9E6Q - chains 1 and 3 of the 40 polymer chains in the assembly; structure by electron microscopy, 1.95 A resolution.

[Chain 1]
Molecule: 23S rRNA
Source organism: Pyrobaculum calidifontis JCM 11548
Sequence (3024 nucleotides; each row starts with the number of its first residue):
     1 UAGGCAAAGCCGCCCGGUGGAUGGCUCGGCUCGGGCGXCGAAGAAGGGCG
    51 UGGCAAGCUGCGAUAAGCCCGGGGUAGCXGCAGGCAGGCUUAGAACCCGG
   101 GAUCCCCGAAUGGGGCUUCCUGCCGGGGCCGAAUAGGCCCCGGCGCCCCG
   151 UAAGGGGCGGGAACGCGGGGAAAGGAAACAUCUUAGUACCCGCAGGAAGG
   201 GAAGCCAACAGGGACCCCCUGAGUAGGGGCGACCGAAAGGGGGAUAGCCC
   251 AAACCAAAUCCUCGCGGGACAACCGUGGGGAGAUGUGGGGCUUGGGCCCG
   301 GGCAACCGCCGGCGGGCGGUAGCCGAAGUGGGCUGGAAUGCCCCGCCGUA
   351 GAGGGUGAUAGCCCCGUAGGCGAAACCGCCCGUGGCGGAGUCCCGGGGUC
   401 CCGGAGUACCUCGGCUUAGUUUUGCCGGGGGAACGCGCCGGCCACUGGCC
   451 GGCAAGGCUAAGCACGUCCCGAGUCCGAUAGCGCACUAGUACCGUGAGGG
   501 AAAGCUGAAAAGAACCCCGGAAGGGGGGUGAAAAGAGCCUGAAACCGGGC
   551 GGCUACAGUGGGGCAGGCCCGAAAGGAUGCCCCCUCCCGAAGGAAACCCC
   601 GGUGACGGGGGAGUACGAGGGAGGGGGUCCAGGGUCUGCCCUUACGUCUA
   651 GAAACACGGGCCGGGGAGUUCACGGCCGUGGCGAGCCUAAGGGGUUCAAC
   701 CCCGGAGGCGUAGGGAAACCGACAGCCCGCAGCGGGGCAACCCGCGAGGG
   751 GCGGGGUCUUAAAGGGCCCGUAGUCACGGCCGUGAGACCAGAAACCGGGC
   801 GAUCUAGCCCUGGGCAGGGUGAAGCGGGGCGAAAGCCCCGUGGAGGCCCG
   851 AAGGGGUUCUGAUGUGCAAAUCGUUCCCAUGACCUGGGGCUAGGGGCAAA
   901 AGACCAAUCAAGCCCGGUGAUAGCUGGUUCCCCCCGAAGCGGGUCUCAGC
   951 CCGGCCUCCCCGGAGGCGGCCGGCGGGGUAGAGUACUGAUCGGGGGUGCG
  1001 GGAGCCGAAAGGCUCCGGCCCCCGGUCAAACUCCGAACCUGCCAGCGCCG
  1051 UAGAAGGGGGGAGGCGGGGGCGGUGGGGUAAGCCUCCGCUCCGAGACGGG
  1101 AACAACCGAGACCGGGGUUAAGGCCCCCAAGUGCGGGCUUAGUGUCAAUC
  1151 UAAAAGGGCGUCCCCCGCCCAAGACAGCGGGGCCGUGGGCCUAACAGCAG
  1201 CCAUCGGCUAAGCAACGCGUAACAGCGGACCCGCCGAGGCGGGGGGCCCC
  1251 GAAGAUGUACAGGGACUAAGCCCGCCGCCGAGACCCCGGCCCGCGGGCCG
  1301 UUGGCCCGCGUGGGGUAGGGGGGCGCGGCCGUGGGGCAGAAGCCGGGCCG
  1351 UGAGGUCCGGUGGACCCGCGGCCGACGAAGAUCCCGGCGGUAGUAGCAGC
  1401 GAAGAGGGGUGAGAAGCCCCUCCGCCGGAAAGGACCAGGGUUUCCUGGCA
  1451 ACUUCAAUAGGCCAGGAGUUAGCCGGUCCUAAGGCGGGGCCUAAUAGGCA
  1501 CCCGCCGAAAGGGAAACGGGUUAAUAUUCCCGUGCCGCGGGGGUAGGUUC
  1551 UGCGGCAACGCAGGCCCCGUCCCCGACGCCUCGGGAUAGGGCGGGCGGGA
  1601 CUGCCGUCCCGCUUAACCGUCGAAGGCCGGGGAGUGCCGUAAUGGCGAGA
  1651 ACCGGCCGAAGGCGGGAAUAGCCGGGGGUUUCCCCGGUCCGCCCGACUCC
  1701 UGGGGCCCGUGAAAAGGGGACGGGGAACGAGCCCCCGCGCCCGUACCGAG
  1751 AACCGACGCAGGUGCUCCUGGGUGAGAAGCCCAAGGCGGCUCGGGUGACC
  1801 CCGGGCCAGGGAACUCGGCAAAUUGGCCCCGUAACUUCGGGAGAAGGGGU
  1851 GCCUGCGGUCUUGGGGUAUACCCCCGGGACCGCAGGUCGCAGUGGCAAGG
  1901 GGGACCUGACUGUUUAACAAAAACAUAGGUCCCCGCGAGCCCGUAAGGGU
  1951 GUGUACGGGGGCUGAAUCCUGGCCACUGGCGGUACGUGAXCCCCGGGUAC
  2001 AACCGGGCGAXGCGCXGCUGAAGGCCGGGGGUAACUCUGACCCUCUUAAG
  2051 GUAGCXAAXUGCCUUGCCGGGUAAGUUCCGGCGUGCAUGAAUGGAUCAAC
  2101 GAGGUCCCCACUGUCCCGGCCCGGGGCCCGGCGAACCCACCUCCAGGUGC
  2151 ACAGUCCUGGGACCCCCGACGGGGCGAGAAGUCCCUAUGGAGCUUCACAG
  2201 CAGCCUGUCGUUGCGGGGGGGCGGGGGGUGCAGAGCGUAGGUGGGAGCGA
  2251 UGAAACGGGGUCUCCGGGCCCCGUGGAUGCGACCCUGGAACACCACCCAC
  2301 UCUCCGCCCCUCCGCUUACCCGCCGCAAGGCGGGGACAGCGGCAGGCGGG
  2351 CUGUUCGGCUGGGGCGGCACACCCCUGAAAAGAUAUCGGGGGUGCCCAAA
  2401 GCUCGGCUCAGGCGGGUCAGAAAUCCGCCGUAGAGUGUAAGGGCAAAAGC
  2451 CGGGCUGACUGGGCCCUUGAACGCAAGGGGCCCAGGCGGGAAACCGGGGC
  2501 CUAGAGAACGCUCGUGCCCCCACCAGUGGGGGCCGGGCAUGACAGAAAAG
  2551 UUACCCUAGGAAUAACCGGCUCGUCGCGGGUGAGAGUCCCCAUCGACCCC
  2601 GCGGUUUGGUACCCAGACGUCGUCUCUUCCCAUCCUGGCGGUGCAGCAGC
  2651 CGCCAAGGGUGGGGCUGCCCGCCCAUUAAAGGGGAACGUGXGAUGGGUUC
  2701 AGACCGUCGCGAGACAGGUCGGUCUCUACCUGUCGGGGGCGCUGGCCGCC
  2751 UGAGGGGAAGGUGCCCUCAGUACGAGAGGAACGGGGCGCCGCGGCCUCUA
  2801 GUGUACCGGUUGUCCGGCAGGGCACUGCCGGGCAGCCACGCCGUGGGGGA
  2851 UAACCGCUGAAAGCAUCUAAGCGGGAAGCCCUCCCCGAGACGAGGCGGCC
  2901 GUUGCCCUGGGGGCAACCCCGGGGCACGAGGGCUCCXGUAGAAGACGGGG
  2951 UUGAUGGGGGGGCGGUGUAACCCCCGAGGGUUUCCCGAGGGGAGAGCCGG
  3001 CCCCUCCCAAUCGCCCGAGCGUXC
Not modelled in the structure: 996-1019, 1178-1233, 2032-2040, 2218-2310
Modified positions: 5MC (5-methylcytidine-5'-monophosphate) at position 38, B8T (4-methyl, cytidine-5'-monophosphate) at position 79, OMC (o2'-methylycytidine-5'-monophosphate) at position 492, OMC (o2'-methylycytidine-5'-monophosphate) at position 493, OMC (o2'-methylycytidine-5'-monophosphate) at position 673, OMC (o2'-methylycytidine-5'-monophosphate) at position 872, OMU (o2'-methyluridine 5'-monophosphate) at position 875, OMG (o2'-methylguanosine-5'-monophosphate) at position 902, OMU (o2'-methyluridine 5'-monophosphate) at position 908, OMC (o2'-methylycytidine-5'-monophosphate) at position 1816, PSU (pseudouridine-5'-monophosphate) at position 1911, OMG (o2'-methylguanosine-5'-monophosphate) at position 1947, OMG (o2'-methylguanosine-5'-monophosphate) at position 1949, OMG (o2'-methylguanosine-5'-monophosphate) at position 1957, OMG (o2'-methylguanosine-5'-monophosphate) at position 1971, OMC (o2'-methylycytidine-5'-monophosphate) at position 1976, PSU (pseudouridine-5'-monophosphate) at position 1987, A2M (2'-O-methyladenosine 5'-(dihydrogen phosphate)) at position 1990, A2M (2'-O-methyladenosine 5'-(dihydrogen phosphate)) at position 2011, 4AC (N(4)-acetylcytidine-5'-monophosphate) at position 2016, OMG (o2'-methylguanosine-5'-monophosphate) at position 2017, OMC (o2'-methylycytidine-5'-monophosphate) at position 2018, PSU (pseudouridine-5'-monophosphate) at position 2044, 5MC (5-methylcytidine-5'-monophosphate) at position 2056, A2M (2'-O-methyladenosine 5'-(dihydrogen phosphate)) at position 2059, OMG (o2'-methylguanosine-5'-monophosphate) at position 2066, OMG (o2'-methylguanosine-5'-monophosphate) at position 2071, OMU (o2'-methyluridine 5'-monophosphate) at position 2077, OMU (o2'-methyluridine 5'-monophosphate) at position 2088, OMG (o2'-methylguanosine-5'-monophosphate) at position 2103, OMG (o2'-methylguanosine-5'-monophosphate) at position 2104, OMC (o2'-methylycytidine-5'-monophosphate) at position 2115, OMC (o2'-methylycytidine-5'-monophosphate) at position 2116, OMC (o2'-methylycytidine-5'-monophosphate) at position 2143, OMU (o2'-methyluridine 5'-monophosphate) at position 2155, OMG (o2'-methylguanosine-5'-monophosphate) at position 2176, OMG (o2'-methylguanosine-5'-monophosphate) at position 2362, OMG (o2'-methylguanosine-5'-monophosphate) at position 2366, OMG (o2'-methylguanosine-5'-monophosphate) at position 2388, OMU (o2'-methyluridine 5'-monophosphate) at position 2408, OMG (o2'-methylguanosine-5'-monophosphate) at position 2537, OMC (o2'-methylycytidine-5'-monophosphate) at position 2538, OMC (o2'-methylycytidine-5'-monophosphate) at position 2555, PSU (pseudouridine-5'-monophosphate) at position 2571, OMU (o2'-methyluridine 5'-monophosphate) at position 2574, OMG (o2'-methylguanosine-5'-monophosphate) at position 2601, PSU (pseudouridine-5'-monophosphate) at position 2607, OMG (o2'-methylguanosine-5'-monophosphate) at position 2608, PSU (pseudouridine-5'-monophosphate) at position 2610, OMU (o2'-methyluridine 5'-monophosphate) at position 2623, OMC (o2'-methylycytidine-5'-monophosphate) at position 2624, PSU (pseudouridine-5'-monophosphate) at position 2625, OMU (o2'-methyluridine 5'-monophosphate) at position 2628, OMU (o2'-methyluridine 5'-monophosphate) at position 2666, OMG (o2'-methylguanosine-5'-monophosphate) at position 2667, A2M (2'-O-methyladenosine 5'-(dihydrogen phosphate)) at position 2691, UR3 (3-methyluridine-5'-monophoshate) at position 2698, OMC (o2'-methylycytidine-5'-monophosphate) at position 2704, OMU (o2'-methyluridine 5'-monophosphate) at position 2707, OMC (o2'-methylycytidine-5'-monophosphate) at position 2720, OMU (o2'-methyluridine 5'-monophosphate) at position 2851, OMC (o2'-methylycytidine-5'-monophosphate) at position 2884, OMC (o2'-methylycytidine-5'-monophosphate) at position 2885, B8T (4-methyl, cytidine-5'-monophosphate) at position 2937, G7M (N7-methyl-guanosine-5'-monophosphate) at position 3023
Ion coordination: Mg2+ site 1: A7, A8; Mg2+ site 2 near G24 (its only coordinating residue here); Mg2+ site 3 near U111 (its only coordinating residue here); Mg2+ site 4 near A173 (its only coordinating residue here); Mg2+ site 5: A173, U2354; Mg2+ site 6: A178, C179; Mg2+ site 7: C179, G2190; Mg2+ site 8 near G186 (its only coordinating residue here); Mg2+ site 9 near A198 (its only coordinating residue here); Mg2+ site 10 near G199 (its only coordinating residue here); Mg2+ site 11: G223, G235 (shared with 1 residue of chain AH); Mg2+ site 12 near U286 (its only coordinating residue here); 119 more Mg2+ sites not listed
Residues lining bound ligands:
  - spermine (SPM), molecule 1: G24, G336, A337, A358, C505, U506, G507, A508, A531, C539, C1337, G1363, A1364
  - spermine (SPM), molecule 2: A41, G43, U111, G112, C144, G145, C146, G155, G156, G157, C158
  - spermine (SPM), molecule 3: U121, G122, C123, C138, C139, C140, C1740, C1741
  - spermine (SPM), molecule 4: G167, G168, G169, G170, G186, C415
  - spermine (SPM), molecule 5: A177, A178, C179, C230, G231, U2188, A2508, C2509, A2546
  - spermine (SPM), molecule 6: C182, U183, U184, A185, G186, G227, G228, U416, U417, G419, U420
  - spermine (SPM), molecule 7: G200, G201, A202, A454, A455, G456, G457, C458, U459
  - spermine (SPM), molecule 8: G226, G227, G228, C230, U420, U422, A2522
  - spermine (SPM), molecule 9: G351, A352, G353, G354, G355, U356, A360, G361
  - spermine (SPM), molecule 10: G413, G414, C2201, C2343, A2344
  - spermine (SPM), molecule 11: G494, U495, G496, U803, A906, A907, C1754, G1755
  - spermine (SPM), molecule 12: C515, C516, C517, C518, G519, G523, G524, G525, G526, G527
  - spermine (SPM), molecule 13: G589, A590, A591, G592, G593, G613, U614, A615, C616, G617
  - spermine (SPM), molecule 14: U642, U643, A1096, C1097, G1098, A1102, C1103, A1104, C2156, C2157
  - spermine (SPM), molecule 15: A644, C645, A654, C655, A656, C657, G658, G659, A2177, G2178, A2179, A2180, G2616, A2617
  - spermine (SPM), molecule 16: A650, G1068, G1069, G1070, C1083, C1084, C2612
  - spermine (SPM), molecule 17: G715, A716, G766, A2508, C2509, C2534
  - spermine (SPM), molecule 18: C781, G782, C951, A1062, G1063, G1064, G1319
  - spermine (SPM), molecule 19: G791, G916, G917, U918, G919, A920
  - spermine (SPM), molecule 20: C808, C809, C810, U811, G812, G813, U885, G886, G887, G888, G889
  - spermine (SPM), molecule 21: C849, G1825, G1826, C1827, G1843, A1844, A1898, G1899
  - spermine (SPM), molecule 22: G854, G855, G856, G1750, G1761, G1762, U1763, C1765
  - spermine (SPM), molecule 23: G856, U857, U858, C859, U871, G873, U874, A1916, A1917
  - spermine (SPM), molecule 24: U857, U858, A1920, A1921, OMG_2103, OMG_2104, U2105, G2721, G2722
  - spermine (SPM), molecule 25: G866, C867, A868, U1453, U1454, C1757
  - spermine (SPM), molecule 26: C934, C935, G936, U1316, A1317, G1318, G1319, G1320, G1321
  - spermine (SPM), molecule 27: U979, A980, G981, A982, A1029, U1032, C1034, G1035, G2377, A2378, A2379
  - spermine (SPM), molecule 28: G1123, C1124, C1125, C1126, C1127, U1145, A1259, C1260, A1261, G1262, G1263, G1264, A1265
  - spermine (SPM), molecule 29: U1394, A1395, C1800, G2125, G2126, C2127, C2128, C2167, G2168, A2169, C2170, A2728
  - spermine (SPM), molecule 30: A1398, G1793, G1795, U1796, G1797, G2124, G2125, G2126
  - spermine (SPM), molecule 31: G1399, C1400, A1402, A1403, A1430, G1750, C1787, G1789, C1790
  - spermine (SPM), molecule 32: G1428, G1770, G1771, G1772, U1773, G1774
  - spermine (SPM), molecule 33: U1492, A1493, G2203, G2341, G2342
  - spermine (SPM), molecule 34: A1588, G1589, U1614, A1615, C1663, G1664, G1665, G1666
  - spermine (SPM), molecule 35: U1710, G1711, A1712, A1713
  - spermine (SPM), molecule 36: C1806, C1807, U2802, G2803, C2829, G2830, G2831, G2832
  - spermine (SPM), molecule 37: U1850, G1851, C1852, A1884, G1885, G1886, U1887, C1888, G1889, G1892
  - spermine (SPM), molecule 38: U1907, G1908, U1963, G1964, U2092, G2093, G2094, A2095, U2096, OMC_2704, C2705
  - spermine (SPM), molecule 39: A1938, G1939, C1940, G1948, OMG_1949, U1950, G1951
  - spermine (SPM), molecule 40: OMC_2115, OMC_2116, C2117, G2118
  - spermine (SPM), molecule 41: C2464, C2465, U2467, U2468, G2469, A2475, A2476, G2477, G2478, G2479, G2480
  - spermine (SPM), molecule 42: C2621, G2622, OMU_2623, A2685, G2688, U2689, G2690, A2693, U2694
  - spermine (SPM), molecule 43: G2661, G2662, A2680, G2681, G2682, G2683
  - spermine (SPM), molecule 44: G2755, G2756, G2757, A2759, C2880
  - spermine (SPM), molecule 45: G2760, G2761, U2762, G2763, C2787, G2788, C2789, G2845
  - spermine (SPM), molecule 46: A2954, U2955, G2956, G2957, G2958, G2959, G2960, C3003, C3004, U3005

[Chain 3]
Name: Putative signal-transduction protein with CBS domains
Source organism: Pyrobaculum calidifontis JCM 11548
UniProt: A3MX58 (A3MX58_PYRCJ); numbering as in UniProt (aligned over 1-655)
Chain sequence (655 residues; numbered 1 to 655; the number before each row is that of its first residue):
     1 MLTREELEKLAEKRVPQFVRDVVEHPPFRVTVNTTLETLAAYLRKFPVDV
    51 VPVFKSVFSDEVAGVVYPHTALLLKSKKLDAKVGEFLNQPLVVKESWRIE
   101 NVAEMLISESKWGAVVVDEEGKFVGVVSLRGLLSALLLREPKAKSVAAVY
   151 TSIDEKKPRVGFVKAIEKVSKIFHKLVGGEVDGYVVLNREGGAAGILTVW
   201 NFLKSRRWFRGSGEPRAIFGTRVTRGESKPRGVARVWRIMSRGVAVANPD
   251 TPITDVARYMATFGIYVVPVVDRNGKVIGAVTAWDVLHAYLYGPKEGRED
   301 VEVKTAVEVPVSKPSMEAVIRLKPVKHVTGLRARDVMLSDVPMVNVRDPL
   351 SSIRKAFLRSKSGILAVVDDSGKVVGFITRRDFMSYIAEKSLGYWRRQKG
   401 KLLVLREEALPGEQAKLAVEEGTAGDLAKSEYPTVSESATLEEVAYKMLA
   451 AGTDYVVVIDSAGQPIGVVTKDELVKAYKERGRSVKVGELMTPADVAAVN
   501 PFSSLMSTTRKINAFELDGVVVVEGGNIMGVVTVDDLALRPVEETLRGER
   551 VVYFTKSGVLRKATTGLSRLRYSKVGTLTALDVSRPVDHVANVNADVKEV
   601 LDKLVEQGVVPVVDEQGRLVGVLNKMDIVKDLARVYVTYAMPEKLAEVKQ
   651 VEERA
Not modelled in the structure: 1-13, 304-655
Ion coordination: Mg2+: Thr224 (shared with C2183(1), C2184(1) of chain 1)

[Interface between chain 1 and chain 3]
Contacting residue pairs - 128 pairs, chain 1 then chain 3:
  C2026(1) - Arg238(3)  salt bridge to the phosphate
  G2027(1) - Arg242(3)  hydrogen bond to the sugar
  G2027(1) - Gly243(3)  base contact
  G2028(1) - Lys204(3)  salt bridge to the phosphate
  G2028(1) - Gly243(3)  base contact
  C2045(1) - Gly243(3)  base contact
  U2046(1) - Ala193(3)  sugar contact
  U2046(1) - Ala194(3)  hydrogen bond to the sugar
  U2046(1) - Arg242(3)  hydrogen bond to the base
  U2046(1) - Gly243(3)  sugar contact
  U2047(1) - Asn188(3)  hydrogen bond to the phosphate
  U2047(1) - Trp237(3)  base contact
  U2047(1) - Met240(3)  base contact
  U2047(1) - Arg242(3)  base contact
  G2050(1) - Arg242(3)  hydrogen bond to the base
  C2062(1) - Glu37(3)  hydrogen bond to the sugar
  C2062(1) - Arg44(3)  hydrogen bond to the base
  C2062(1) - Lys77(3)  sugar contact
  C2062(1) - Arg206(3)  hydrogen bond to the base
  C2063(1) - Glu37(3)  sugar contact
  C2063(1) - Thr38(3)  hydrogen bond to the phosphate
  C2063(1) - Ala41(3)  sugar contact
  C2063(1) - Arg44(3)  hydrogen bond to the base
  U2064(1) - Thr38(3)  phosphate contact
  C2086(1) - Arg44(3)  sugar contact
  C2086(1) - Lys204(3)  hydrogen bond to the sugar
  C2086(1) - Ser205(3)  sugar contact
  C2086(1) - Arg206(3)  hydrogen bond to the base
  A2087(1) - Ser205(3)  hydrogen bond to the phosphate
  A2087(1) - Arg206(3)  hydrogen bond to the base
  A2087(1) - Arg207(3)  sugar contact
  G2181(1) - Ile218(3)  hydrogen bond to the base
  G2181(1) - Phe219(3)  base contact
  U2182(1) - Thr221(3)  base contact
  U2182(1) - Arg222(3)  base contact
  U2182(1) - Val223(3)  base contact
  C2183(1) - Ile218(3)  sugar contact
  C2183(1) - Val223(3)  sugar contact
  C2183(1) - Thr224(3)  phosphate contact
  C2183(1) - Arg225(3)  phosphate contact
  C2183(1) - Gly226(3)  hydrogen bond to the phosphate
  C2184(1) - Thr224(3)  phosphate contact
  C2184(1) - Arg225(3)  phosphate contact
  C2184(1) - Gly226(3)  hydrogen bond to the phosphate
  C2184(1) - Glu227(3)  phosphate contact
  C2184(1) - Lys229(3)  salt bridge to the phosphate
  OMG_2362(1) - Pro215(3)  base contact
  OMG_2362(1) - Glu227(3)  hydrogen bond to the base
  G2363(1) - Glu227(3)  base contact
  C2365(1) - Ser170(3)  hydrogen bond to the sugar
  C2365(1) - His174(3)  base contact
  OMG_2366(1) - Ser170(3)  sugar contact
  OMG_2366(1) - His174(3)  sugar contact
  G2367(1) - Lys171(3)  salt bridge to the phosphate
  G2367(1) - Lys175(3)  salt bridge to the phosphate
  U2393(1) - Lys156(3)  salt bridge to the phosphate
  U2551(1) - Arg231(3)  salt bridge to the phosphate
  U2552(1) - Arg225(3)  salt bridge to the phosphate
  U2552(1) - Arg231(3)  salt bridge to the phosphate
  A2553(1) - Thr224(3)  hydrogen bond to the sugar
  A2553(1) - Arg225(3)  salt bridge to the phosphate
  OMC_2555(1) - Arg222(3)  salt bridge to the phosphate
  OMC_2555(1) - Thr224(3)  hydrogen bond to the phosphate
  C2556(1) - Arg222(3)  salt bridge to the phosphate
  A2564(1) - Pro215(3)  base contact
  A2565(1) - Glu214(3)  phosphate contact
  A2565(1) - Pro215(3)  hydrogen bond to the sugar
  A2565(1) - Arg216(3)  hydrogen bond to the sugar
  A2565(1) - Ala217(3)  hydrogen bond to the sugar
  A2565(1) - Ile218(3)  base contact
  A2565(1) - Phe219(3)  base contact
  C2566(1) - Glu214(3)  phosphate contact
  C2566(1) - Ala217(3)  sugar contact
  C2566(1) - Phe219(3)  base contact
  A2596(1) - Glu61(3)  phosphate contact
  C2597(1) - Glu61(3)  phosphate contact
  G2619(1) - Phe219(3)  sugar contact
  G2619(1) - Gly220(3)  hydrogen bond to the base
  U2620(1) - Ala217(3)  hydrogen bond to the sugar
  U2620(1) - Phe219(3)  base contact
  U2620(1) - Gly220(3)  base contact
  U2620(1) - Thr221(3)  base contact
  U2699(1) - Arg216(3)  salt bridge to the phosphate
  U2699(1) - Ala217(3)  base contact
  U2699(1) - Ile218(3)  base contact
  U2699(1) - Thr221(3)  base contact
  U2699(1) - Val223(3)  sugar contact
  C2700(1) - Arg222(3)  hydrogen bond to the base
  C2700(1) - Val223(3)  sugar contact
  C2700(1) - Thr224(3)  hydrogen bond to the sugar
  OMU_2707(1) - Arg207(3)  base contact
  C2708(1) - Arg207(3)  salt bridge to the phosphate
  C2708(1) - Arg210(3)  hydrogen bond to the base
  C2708(1) - Gly232(3)  hydrogen bond to the sugar
  C2708(1) - Val233(3)  sugar contact
  C2708(1) - Ala234(3)  hydrogen bond to the sugar
  C2708(1) - Arg238(3)  salt bridge to the phosphate
  G2709(1) - Gly232(3)  sugar contact
  G2709(1) - Val233(3)  sugar contact
  G2709(1) - Ala234(3)  phosphate contact
  G2709(1) - Arg235(3)  hydrogen bond to the phosphate
  G2709(1) - Arg238(3)  phosphate contact
  G2713(1) - Gly232(3)  base contact
  A2714(1) - Arg210(3)  hydrogen bond to the base
  A2714(1) - Arg225(3)  hydrogen bond to the phosphate
  A2714(1) - Lys229(3)  hydrogen bond to the sugar
  A2714(1) - Arg231(3)  sugar contact
  C2715(1) - Arg210(3)  hydrogen bond to the sugar
  C2715(1) - Gly211(3)  sugar contact
  C2715(1) - Arg225(3)  salt bridge to the phosphate
  C2715(1) - Ser228(3)  phosphate contact
  C2715(1) - Lys229(3)  hydrogen bond to the phosphate
  A2716(1) - Ser76(3)  hydrogen bond to the sugar
  A2716(1) - Lys78(3)  phosphate contact
  A2716(1) - Leu79(3)  base contact
  A2716(1) - Gly211(3)  sugar contact
  A2716(1) - Ser212(3)  hydrogen bond to the sugar
  A2716(1) - Gly213(3)  base contact
  A2716(1) - Glu214(3)  hydrogen bond to the base
  A2716(1) - Pro215(3)  base contact
  A2716(1) - Arg216(3)  salt bridge to the phosphate
  A2716(1) - Ser228(3)  phosphate contact
  G2717(1) - Ser76(3)  phosphate contact
  G2717(1) - Lys77(3)  hydrogen bond to the phosphate
  G2717(1) - Lys78(3)  sugar contact
  G2717(1) - Phe209(3)  phosphate contact
  G2717(1) - Gly211(3)  phosphate contact
  G2718(1) - Lys78(3)  salt bridge to the phosphate
Also at the interface, not in a pair above, chain 1 (53 interface residues in all): C2025, G2029, G2030, A2049, C2185, G2364, G2392, C2710
Also at the interface, not in a pair above, chain 3 (57 interface residues in all): Lys55, Lys157, Pro230, Val244, Phe263
Interface features reported in the paper:
  - interface residues, chain 3: Phe219(3)

[In short]
53 residues of chain 1 and 57 residues of chain 3 are in contact, with 41 hydrogen bonds and 18 salt bridges.
Polar pairs include U2046(1)-Arg242(3), G2050(1)-Arg242(3) and C2062(1)-Arg44(3). Bound to chain 1: 46 copies
of spermine. The Mg2+ site 1 is built by A7(1) and A8(1). The paper reports the interface residue Phe219(3).
Chain 1 is 23S rRNA and chain 3 is Putative signal-transduction protein with CBS domains, both from
Pyrobaculum calidifontis JCM 11548; the structure, Cryo-EM structure of the Pyrobaculum calidifontis 50S
ribosomal subunit in complex with Dri, was determined by electron microscopy.
